8G8B - chains I and X of the 11 polymer chains in the assembly; structure by electron microscopy, 4.30 A resolution (low resolution: residue-level contacts below are approximate; hydrogen-bond / salt-bridge calls are withheld).

Chain I:
Molecule: nMatn1 DNA (top strand, 168-MER)
Sequence (186 nucleotides; numbered -73 to 112; the number before each row is that of its first residue; numbers below 1 keep their minus sign (DA-73 is residue -73)):
   -73 ACATGCACAC ATGCTAATAT ATGCACACAA TGCACACAGG TTAATATATA CACATACACA
   -13 CACATGCACA CACACGTGCA CACATATATG CACATGCATG CACACACGTA TATGCACACA
    47 CATGCACATG CATGCGCACA TAGTCACACA CATGCACACA TTAGCATATG CATACACATA
   107 CATGCA
Disordered / not traced: -73 to -72, 97-112

Chain X:
Protein: POU domain, class 5, transcription factor 1
Source organism: Homo sapiens
Reference sequence: Q01860 (PO5F1_HUMAN); numbering as in UniProt (aligned over 1-360)
Chain sequence (395 residues; row label = number of the first residue in the row; numbers below 1 keep their minus sign (Gly-34 is residue -34)):
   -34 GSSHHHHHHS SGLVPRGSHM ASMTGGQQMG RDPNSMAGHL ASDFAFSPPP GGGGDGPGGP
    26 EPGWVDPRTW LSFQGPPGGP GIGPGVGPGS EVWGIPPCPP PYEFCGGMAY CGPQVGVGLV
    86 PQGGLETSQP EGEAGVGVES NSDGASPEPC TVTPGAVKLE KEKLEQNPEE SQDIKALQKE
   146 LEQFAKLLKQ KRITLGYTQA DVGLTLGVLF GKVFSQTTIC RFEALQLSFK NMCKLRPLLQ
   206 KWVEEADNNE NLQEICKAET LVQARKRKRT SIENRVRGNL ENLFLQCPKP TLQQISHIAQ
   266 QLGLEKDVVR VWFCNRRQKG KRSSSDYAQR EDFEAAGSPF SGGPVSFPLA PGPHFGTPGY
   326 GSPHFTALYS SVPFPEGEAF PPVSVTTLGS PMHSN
Disordered / not traced: -34 to 139, 221-237, 289-360
Sequence notes: expression tag (-34 to 0)
UniProt features mapped onto this chain:
  - DNA-binding region: Arg230 to Ser289 (Homeobox)
  - region (DNA-binding): Ser180 to Arg186, Ser193 to Asn196
  - motif: His4 to Ser12 (9aaTAD)
  - binding site (DNA): Arg157, Gln164
  - modified residue: Ser111 (Phosphoserine), Thr235 (Phosphothreonine), Ser236 (Phosphoserine), Ser289 (Phosphoserine), Ser290 (Phosphoserine), Ser355 (Phosphoserine)
  - cross-link: Lys123 (Glycyl lysine isopeptide (Lys-Gly) (interchain with G-Cter in SUMO))

Interface between chain I and chain X:
Residue-residue contacts (13):
  DC85(I) with Lys286(X)
  DT88(I) with Ser193(X); Asn196(X)
  DA89(I) with Ser180(X); Thr183(X); Asn196(X); Leu200(X)
  DG90(I) with Phe179(X); Ser180(X); Thr182(X); Thr183(X)
  DC91(I) with Thr182(X)
  DA92(I) with Thr182(X)
Interface residues without a listed pair, chain I (8 interface residues in all): DA86, DT87
Interface residues without a listed pair, chain X (12 interface residues in all): Val178, Lys195, Gln283, Arg287

Summary:
The interface between chain I and chain X involves 8 residues on one side and 12 on the other. Curated
annotation (UniProt) lists a DNA-binding region and DNA-binding residues Arg157(X) and Gln164(X) on chain X.
Here chain I is nMatn1 DNA (top strand, 168-MER) and chain X is POU domain, class 5, transcription factor 1
(Homo sapiens). Entry 8G8B (Nucleosome with human nMatn1 sequence in complex with Human Oct4) was determined
by electron microscopy (same publication as 8G87, 8G88, 8G8E and 8G8G).
